2WU6 - chain A; structure by X-ray diffraction, 1.92 A resolution.

[Chain A]
Protein: Dual specificity protein kinase CLK3
From: Homo sapiens
Notes: EC 2.7.12.1
UniProt: P49761 (CLK3_HUMAN); numbering as in UniProt (aligned over 127-484)
Chain sequence (381 residues; numbered 104 to 484; the number before each row is that of its first residue):
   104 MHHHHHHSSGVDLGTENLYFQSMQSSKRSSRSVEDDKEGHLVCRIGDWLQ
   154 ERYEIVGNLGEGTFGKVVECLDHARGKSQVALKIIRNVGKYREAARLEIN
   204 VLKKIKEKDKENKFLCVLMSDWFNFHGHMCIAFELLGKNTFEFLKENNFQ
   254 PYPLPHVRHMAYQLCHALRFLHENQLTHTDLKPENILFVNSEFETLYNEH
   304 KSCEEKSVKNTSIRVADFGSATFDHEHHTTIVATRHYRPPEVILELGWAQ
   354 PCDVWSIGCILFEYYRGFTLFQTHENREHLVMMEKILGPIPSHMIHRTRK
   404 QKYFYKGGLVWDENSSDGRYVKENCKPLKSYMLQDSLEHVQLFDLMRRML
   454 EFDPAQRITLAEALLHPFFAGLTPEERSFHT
Not modelled in the structure: 104-133, 484
Small-molecule neighbours: cdk 1/2 inhibitor (DKI; 5-amino-3-{[4-(aminosulfonyl)phenyl]amino}-N-(2,6-difluorophenyl)-1H-1,2,4-triazole-1-carbothioamide): Asn-161, Leu-162, Val-170, Ala-184, Lys-186, Val-220, Phe-236, Glu-237, Leu-238, Leu-239, Gly-240, Lys-241, Glu-245, Glu-287, Asn-288, Leu-290, Ala-319, Asp-320
UniProt features mapped onto this chain:
  - active site: Asp-283 (Proton acceptor)
  - binding site (ATP): Leu-162 to Val-170, Lys-186
  - modified residue: Ser-135 (Phosphoserine)

[Summary]
Bound to chain A: cdk 1/2 inhibitor. Curated annotation (UniProt) lists active-site residue Asp-283 and 10
ATP-binding residues.
Chain A is Dual specificity protein kinase CLK3 (Homo sapiens); the structure, Crystal Structure of the Human
CLK3 in complex with DKI, was determined by X-ray diffraction together with 2WU7 and 2VAG from the same study.
